Entry 9ITN (electron microscopy, 3.48 A resolution); this record covers chains P and T of the 16 polymer chains in the assembly.

[Chain P]
Molecule: ATP synthase subunit c
Organism: Chloroflexus aurantiacus J-10-fl
Reference sequence: A9WGS9 (ATPL_CHLAA); numbering as in UniProt (aligned over 1-76)
Chain sequence (76 residues; each row starts with the number of its first residue):
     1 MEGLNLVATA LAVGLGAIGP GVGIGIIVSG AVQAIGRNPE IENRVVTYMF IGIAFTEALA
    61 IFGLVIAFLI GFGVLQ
Not modelled in the structure: 73-76
Swiss-Prot annotation at these positions:
  - site: E57 (Reversibly protonated during proton transport)

[Chain T]
Molecule: ATP synthase subunit a
Organism: Chloroflexus aurantiacus J-10-fl
Reference sequence: A9WGT0 (A9WGT0_CHLAA); residues 1-312 here = UniProt positions 1-312
Chain sequence (312 residues; row label = number of the first residue in the row):
     1 MSTRTRNILI IVGALIISIA SRFFLYTGPP HVEVAAEVIF DGIPGFPITN SFVVAIIIDI
    61 FVIALAVAAT RNLQMVPRGL QNVMEFILES LYNLFRNINA KYVATAFPLV ATIFLFVLFG
   121 NWFGLLPGVG SIGVCHEKKE EHAVVDERLA LAAPAAPLSS VAAAEGEEIH DTCAAQGKKL
   181 VPLFRAPAAD LNFTFAIAVI SFVFIEYWGF RALGPGYLKK FFNTNGIMSF VGIIEFISEL
   241 VKPFALAFRL FGNIFAGEVL LVVMAFLVPL LLPLPFYGFE VFVGFIQALI FALLTYAFLN
   301 IAVTGHDEEH AH
Not modelled in the structure: 1-18, 137-156, 305-312
Disulfide bonds: C135-C173

[Chain P / chain T interface]
Pairs across the interface (10):
  A54(P) - F279(T)
  F55(P) - F279(T)  hydrophobic
  F55(P) - F282(T)  hydrophobic
  A58(P) - F279(T)  hydrophobic
  I61(P) - F276(T)  hydrophobic
  F62(P) - L260(T)  hydrophobic
  V65(P) - V263(T)  hydrophobic
  F68(P) - L267(T)  hydrophobic
  L69(P) - V32(T)  hydrophobic
  F72(P) - L267(T)  hydrophobic
Interface residues without a listed pair, chain P (10 interface residues in all): I51
Interface residues without a listed pair, chain T (11 interface residues in all): A256, F266, V283, I286

[Summary]
10 residues of chain P face 11 of chain T across their interface.
Chain P is ATP synthase subunit c and chain T is ATP synthase subunit a, both from Chloroflexus aurantiacus
J-10-fl; the structure, Chloroflexus aurantiacus ATP synthase, state 1, focused refinement of FO and
peripheral stalk, was determined by electron microscopy (same publication as 9ITJ, 9ITK, 9ITL, 9ITM, 9ITO,
9ITP and 11 further entries).
